Entry 5SBB (X-ray diffraction, 2.25 A resolution); this record covers chains C and D of the 6 polymer chains in the assembly.

[Chain C]
Molecule: Tubulin alpha-1B chain
From: Bos taurus
Reference sequence: P81947 (TBA1B_BOVIN); residue numbers follow UniProt; this construct covers 1-451
Chain sequence (451 residues; numbered 1 to 451; the number before each row is that of its first residue):
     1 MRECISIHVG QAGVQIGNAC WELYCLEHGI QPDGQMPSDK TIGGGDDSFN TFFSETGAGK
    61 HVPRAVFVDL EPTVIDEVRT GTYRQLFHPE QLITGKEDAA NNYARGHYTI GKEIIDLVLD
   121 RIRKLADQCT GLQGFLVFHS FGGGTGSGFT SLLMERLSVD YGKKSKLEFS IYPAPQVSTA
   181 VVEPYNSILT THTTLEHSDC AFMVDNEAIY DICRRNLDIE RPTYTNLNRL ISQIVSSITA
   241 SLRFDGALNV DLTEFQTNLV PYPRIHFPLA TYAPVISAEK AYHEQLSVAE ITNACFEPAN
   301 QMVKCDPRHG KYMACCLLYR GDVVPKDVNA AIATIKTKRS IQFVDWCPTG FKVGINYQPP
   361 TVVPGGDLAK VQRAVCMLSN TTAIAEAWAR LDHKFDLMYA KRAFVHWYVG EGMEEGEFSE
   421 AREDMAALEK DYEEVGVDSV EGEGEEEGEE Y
Unresolved in the structure: 441-451
Bound ions: Ca2+: D39, T41, G44, E55
Small-molecule neighbours: GTP (guanosine-5'-triphosphate): G10, Q11, A12, Q15, I16, D69, D98, A99, A100, N101, S140, G142, G143, G144, T145, G146, I171, P173, V177, S178, T179, E183, N206, Y224, L227, N228, I231

[Chain D]
Molecule: Tubulin beta-2B chain
From: Bos taurus
Reference sequence: Q6B856 (TBB2B_BOVIN); the author numbering skips numbers that UniProt does not, so the offset changes along the chain: 1-42 = UniProt 1-42; 45-360 = UniProt 43-358; 369-455 = UniProt 359-445
Chain sequence (445 residues; numbered 1 to 455; 10 numbers in that range are skipped by the numbering (no residue carries them; nothing is unmodelled there); the number before each row is that of its first residue):
     1 MREIVHIQAG QCGNQIGAKF WEVISDEHGI DPTGSYHGDS DL
    45 QLERINVYYN EATGNKYVPR AILVDLEPGT MDSVRSGPFG QIFRPDNFVF GQSGAGNNWA
   105 KGHYTEGAEL VDSVLDVVRK ESESCDCLQG FQLTHSLGGG TGSGMGTLLI SKIREEYPDR
   165 IMNTFSVMPS PKVSDTVVEP YNATLSVHQL VENTDETYCI DNEALYDICF RTLKLTTPTY
   225 GDLNHLVSAT MSGVTTCLRF PGQLNADLRK LAVNMVPFPR LHFFMPGFAP LTSRGSQQYR
   285 ALTVPELTQQ MFDSKNMMAA CDPRHGRYLT VAAIFRGRMS MKEVDEQMLN VQNKNSSYFV
   345 EWIPNNVKTA VCDIPP
   369 RGLKMSATFI GNSTAIQELF KRISEQFTAM FRRKAFLHWY TGEGMDEMEF TEAESNMNDL
   429 VSEYQQYQDA TADEQGEFEE EEGEDEA
Unresolved in the structure: 281-285, 442-455
Curated features (UniProtKB/Swiss-Prot):
  - motif: M1 to I4 (MREI motif)
  - binding site (GTP): Q11, E71, S140, G144, T145, G146, N206, N228
  - binding site (Mg(2+)): E71
  - modified residue: S40 (Phosphoserine), T57 (Phosphothreonine), K60 (N6-acetyllysine), S174 (Phosphoserine), T287 (Phosphothreonine), T292 (Phosphothreonine), R320 (Omega-N-methylarginine), E448 (5-glutamyl polyglutamate)
  - cross-link (Glycyl lysine isopeptide (Lys-Gly)): K60 (interchain with G-Cter in ubiquitin), K326 (interchain with G-Cter in ubiquitin)
Bound ions: Mg2+: Q11 (together with GDP)
Small-molecule neighbours:
  - 5JH ((1R,2R,3S,5S,6S,16E,18E,20R,21S)-11-chloro-21-hydroxy-12,20-dimethoxy-2,5,9,16-tetramethyl-8,23-dioxo-4,24-dioxa-9,22-diazatetracyclo[19.3.1.1~10,14~.0~3,5~]hexacosa-10(26),11,13,16,18-pentaen-6-yl heptanoate): A99, G100, N101, N102, K105, D179, T180, V181, V182, F404, W407, Y408
  - GDP (guanosine-5'-diphosphate): G10, Q11, C12, Q15, I16, A99, N101, S140, G142, G143, G144, T145, G146, V171, P173, V177, S178, E183, N206, L209, Y224, L227, N228, V231
From the paper describing this entry:
  - binding site for 5JH: G100, N102, K105, V181

[How chain C and chain D interact]
Contacting residue pairs (55):
  Q11(C) - Q247(D)  hydrogen bond
  K96(C) - R2(D)
  K96(C) - D130(D)  salt bridge
  K96(C) - C131(D)
  E97(C) - R2(D)  salt bridge
  E97(C) - C131(D)
  E97(C) - R164(D)  salt bridge
  D98(C) - D251(D)
  D98(C) - K254(D)  salt bridge
  A100(C) - R253(D)
  A100(C) - K254(D)
  A100(C) - V257(D)
  N101(C) - K254(D)
  R105(C) - R253(D)
  P175(C) - N349(D)
  S178(C) - K352(D)  hydrogen bond
  T179(C) - L248(D)
  T179(C) - N258(D)  hydrogen bond (backbone-side chain)
  A180(C) - N258(D)
  V181(C) - N258(D)  hydrogen bond (backbone-side chain)
  V181(C) - I347(D)  hydrophobic
  V181(C) - N349(D)
  V182(C) - V257(D)  hydrophobic
  Y210(C) - D329(D)
  E220(C) - K326(D)
  R221(C) - M325(D)  hydrogen bond
  R221(C) - D329(D)  salt bridge
  Y224(C) - Q247(D)
  K394(C) - N349(D)  hydrogen bond
  L397(C) - E345(D)
  L397(C) - W346(D)
  L397(C) - P348(D)  hydrophobic
  L397(C) - A440(D)  hydrophobic
  M398(C) - W346(D)  hydrogen bond (backbone-backbone)
  M398(C) - P348(D)
  K401(C) - F262(D)
  K401(C) - W346(D)
  K401(C) - A438(D)
  K401(C) - T439(D)  hydrogen bond (side chain-backbone)
  R402(C) - F262(D)
  A403(C) - P261(D)
  A403(C) - F262(D)  hydrophobic
  F404(C) - V257(D)
  F404(C) - N258(D)
  F404(C) - V260(D)
  F404(C) - P261(D)  hydrogen bond (backbone-backbone)
  F404(C) - T314(D)
  F404(C) - I347(D)  hydrophobic
  H406(C) - V260(D)  hydrogen bond (side chain-backbone)
  H406(C) - P261(D)  hydrogen bond (side chain-backbone)
  H406(C) - F262(D)
  H406(C) - P263(D)
  W407(C) - A256(D)  hydrophobic
  W407(C) - V257(D)
  W407(C) - V260(D)  hydrogen bond (side chain-backbone)
Interface residues without a listed pair, chain C (27 interface residues in all): E411
Interface residues without a listed pair, chain D (30 interface residues in all): N350

[Summary]
The interface between chain C and chain D involves 27 residues on one side and 30 on the other; the contacts
include 12 hydrogen bonds and 5 salt bridges. Polar pairs include K96(C)-D130(D), E97(C)-R2(D) and
E97(C)-R164(D). Chain C binds GTP. From the paper: a binding site for 5JH at G100(D), N102(D) and K105(D)
among others.
Chain C is Tubulin alpha-1B chain and chain D is Tubulin beta-2B chain, both from Bos taurus; the structure,
Tubulin-maytansinoid-4c-complex, was determined by X-ray diffraction, deposited together with 5SB8, 5SB9,
5SBA, 5SBC, 5SBD and 5SBE.
